PDB entry 1RPE | X-ray diffraction, 2.50 A resolution | chains B and L of the 4 polymer chains in the assembly

[Chain B]
Molecule: 20-nt DNA strand
Sequence (20 nucleotides; numbered 1 to 20; the number before each row is that of its first residue):
     1 TATACAATGT ATCTTGTTTG

[Chain L]
Name: Protein (434 repressor)
Source organism: Phage 434
UniProtKB: P16117 (RPC1_BP434); residue numbers follow UniProt; this construct covers 1-69
Chain sequence (69 residues; row label = number of the first residue in the row):
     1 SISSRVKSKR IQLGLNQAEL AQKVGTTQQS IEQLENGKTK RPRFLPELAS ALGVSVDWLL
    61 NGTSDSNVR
Not modelled in the structure: 64-69

[Interface between chain B and chain L]
Contacting residue pairs (13; chain B residue first):
  DT12(B) - Thr39(L)  phosphate contact
  DT12(B) - Lys40(L)  hydrogen bond to the phosphate
  DT12(B) - Arg41(L)  hydrogen bond to the phosphate
  DT12(B) - Arg43(L)  sugar contact
  DC13(B) - Ser30(L)  sugar contact
  DC13(B) - Gln33(L)  base contact
  DC13(B) - Pro42(L)  phosphate contact
  DC13(B) - Arg43(L)  hydrogen bond to the phosphate
  DC13(B) - Phe44(L)  phosphate contact
  DT14(B) - Ser30(L)  base contact
  DT14(B) - Gln33(L)  hydrogen bond to the base
  DT15(B) - Gln29(L)  base contact
  DG16(B) - Gln29(L)  hydrogen bond to the base
Other interface residues (no listed pair), chain B (7 interface residues in all): DA11, DT17
Other interface residues (no listed pair), chain L (12 interface residues in all): Thr26, Thr27, Lys38

[Summary]
7 residues of chain B face 12 of chain L across their interface; the contacts include 5 hydrogen bonds. Polar
pairs include DT14(B)-Gln33(L), DG16(B)-Gln29(L) and DT12(B)-Lys40(L).
Chain B is a 20-nt DNA strand and chain L is Protein (434 repressor) (Phage 434); the structure, The phage 434
OR2/R1-69 complex at 2.5 angstroms resolution, was determined by X-ray diffraction.
